PDB entry 7NV0 | electron microscopy, 3.40 A resolution | chains A and D of the 6 polymer chains in the assembly

Chain A:
Name: DNA polymerase kappa
From: Homo sapiens
Notes: EC 2.7.7.7
UniProtKB: Q9UBT6 (POLK_HUMAN); residues 1-870 here = UniProt positions 1-870
Amino-acid sequence (870 residues; numbered 1 to 870; the number before each row is that of its first residue):
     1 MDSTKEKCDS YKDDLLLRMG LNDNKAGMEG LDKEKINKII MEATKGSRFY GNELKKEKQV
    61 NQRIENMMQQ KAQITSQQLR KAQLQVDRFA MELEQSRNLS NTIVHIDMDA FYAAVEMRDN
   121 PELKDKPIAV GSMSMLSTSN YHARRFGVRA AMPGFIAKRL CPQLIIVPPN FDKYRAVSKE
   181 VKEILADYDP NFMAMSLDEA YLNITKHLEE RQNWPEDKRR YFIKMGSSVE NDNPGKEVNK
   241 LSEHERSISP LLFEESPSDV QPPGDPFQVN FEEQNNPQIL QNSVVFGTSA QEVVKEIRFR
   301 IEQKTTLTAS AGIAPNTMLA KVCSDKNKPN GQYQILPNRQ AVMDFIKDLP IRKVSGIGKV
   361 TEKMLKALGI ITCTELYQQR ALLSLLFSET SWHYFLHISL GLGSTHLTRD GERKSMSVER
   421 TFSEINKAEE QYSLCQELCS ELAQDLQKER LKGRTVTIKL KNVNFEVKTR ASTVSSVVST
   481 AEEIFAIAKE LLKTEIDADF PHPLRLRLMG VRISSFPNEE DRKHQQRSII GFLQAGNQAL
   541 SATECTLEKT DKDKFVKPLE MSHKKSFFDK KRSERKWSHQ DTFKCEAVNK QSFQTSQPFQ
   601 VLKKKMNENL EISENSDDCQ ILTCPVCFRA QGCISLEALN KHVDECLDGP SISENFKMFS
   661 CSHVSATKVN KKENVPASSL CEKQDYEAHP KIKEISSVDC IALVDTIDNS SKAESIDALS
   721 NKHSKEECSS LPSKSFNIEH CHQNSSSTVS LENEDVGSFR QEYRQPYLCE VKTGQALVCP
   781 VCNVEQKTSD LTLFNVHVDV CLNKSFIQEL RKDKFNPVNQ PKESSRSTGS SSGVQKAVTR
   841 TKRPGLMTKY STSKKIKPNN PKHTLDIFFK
Disordered / not traced: 1-44, 225-281, 409-411, 535-870
UniProt features mapped onto this chain:
  - zinc finger: Ile621 to Ser651 (UBZ4-type 1), Ala776 to Phe806 (UBZ4-type 2)
  - binding site (Mg(2+)): Asp107, Asp198, Glu199
  - binding site (Zn(2+)): Cys624, Cys627, His642, Cys646, Cys779, Cys782, His797, Cys801
  - mutagenesis: Asp198 (D198A: Loss of DNA polymerase activity; when associated with A-199), Glu199 (E199A: Loss of DNA polymerase activity; when associated with D-198)
Small-molecule neighbours: dTTP (TTP): Asp107, Met108, Asp109, Ala110, Phe111, Tyr112, Ala113, Ser137, Thr138, Tyr141, Arg144, Ala150, Asp198, Lys328
What the authors report for this chain:
  - conformationally variable residues (order/disorder transition): Pro517 to Gln534
  - binding site for dTTP: Arg144, Lys328
  - catalytic residues: Asp107, Asp198, Glu199
  - binding site for DNA Template: Ser47, Phe49

Chain D:
Name: Proliferating cell nuclear antigen
From: Homo sapiens
UniProtKB: P12004 (PCNA_HUMAN); numbering as in UniProt (aligned over 1-261)
Amino-acid sequence (264 residues; numbered -2 to 261; the number before each row is that of its first residue; numbers below 1 keep their minus sign (Gly-2 is residue -2)):
    -2 GPHMFEARLV QGSILKKVLE ALKDLINEAC WDISSSGVNL QSMDSSHVSL VQLTLRSEGF
    58 DTYRCDRNLA MGVNLTSMSK ILKCAGNEDI ITLRAEDNAD TLALVFEAPN QEKVSDYEMK
   118 LMDLDVEQLG IPEQEYSCVV KMPSGEFARI CRDLSHIGDA VVISCAKDGV KFSASGELGN
   178 GNIKLSQTSN VDKEEEAVTI EMNEPVQLTF ALRYLNFFTK ATPLSSTVTL SMSADVPLVV
   238 EYKIADMGHL KYYLAPKIED EEGS
Disordered / not traced: -2 to 0, 107-108, 187-190, 256-261
Differences from the reference sequence: expression tag (-2 to 0)
UniProt features mapped onto this chain:
  - DNA-binding region: Arg61 to Lys80
  - modified residue: Lys14 (N6-acetyllysine), Lys77 (N6-acetyllysine), Lys80 (N6-acetyllysine), Tyr211 (Phosphotyrosine), Lys248 (N6-acetyllysine)
  - cross-link (Glycyl lysine isopeptide (Lys-Gly)): Lys164 (interchain with G-Cter in SUMO2), Lys254 (interchain with G-Cter in SUMO2)
  - natural variant: Ser228 (S228I: In ATLD2)
  - mutagenesis: Lys13 (K13R: Inhibits acetylation, recruitment to DNA damage sites, inducible ubiquitination and protein degradation, DNA replication and repair synthesis efficiencies, but homotrimer formation, nuclear ...), Lys14 (K14R: Inhibits acetylation, recruitment to DNA damage sites, inducible ubiquitination and protein degradation, DNA replication and repair synthesis efficiencies, but homotrimer formation, nuclear ...), Lys20 (K20R: Inhibits acetylation, recruitment to DNA damage sites, inducible ubiquitination and protein degradation, DNA replication and repair synthesis efficiencies, but homotrimer formation, nuclear ...), Met40 (M40A: Complete loss of interaction with UHRF2), Ser43 to Val45 (No effect on POLD3-binding. Impairs binding to ALKBH2), Lys77 (K77A: Inhibits recruitment to DNA damage sites, but nuclear localization is similar as the wild-type; in association with A-80 ...), Lys80 (K80A: Inhibits recruitment to DNA damage sites, but nuclear localization is similar as the wild-type; in association with A-77 ...), Gln125 to Ile128 (Strong decrease in POLD3-binding. Impairs binding to ALKBH2), Ile128 (I128A: Complete loss of interaction with UHRF2), Lys164 (K164R: Abolishes ubiquitination. No effect on interaction with SHPRH), Val188 to Lys190 (No effect on POLD3-binding. No effect on ALKBH2-binding), Tyr211 (Y211F: Alters chromatin-associated PCNA stability and its function in DNA replication and repair), 3 further mutagenesis entries in UniProt

Interface between chain A and chain D:
Contacting residue pairs - 23 pairs, chain A then chain D:
  Ser476(A) - Ser43(D)
  Ala486(A) - His44(D)  hydrogen bond (backbone-side chain)
  Ile487(A) - His44(D)
  Gln525(A) - Lys254(D)
  Gln525(A) - Ile255(D)  hydrogen bond (backbone-backbone)
  Gln526(A) - Val45(D)
  Gln526(A) - Ala208(D)
  Gln526(A) - Ala252(D)
  Arg527(A) - Ala252(D)
  Arg527(A) - Pro253(D)
  Ser528(A) - His44(D)
  Ser528(A) - Ala252(D)
  Ile529(A) - His44(D)  hydrogen bond (backbone-backbone)
  Ile529(A) - Val45(D)
  Ile529(A) - Ala252(D)  hydrophobic
  Ile530(A) - His44(D)
  Phe532(A) - Pro234(D)  hydrophobic
  Phe532(A) - Ala252(D)  hydrophobic
  Phe532(A) - Pro253(D)
  Leu533(A) - Met40(D)  hydrophobic
  Leu533(A) - Leu47(D)  hydrophobic
  Gln534(A) - Gly127(D)  hydrogen bond (backbone-backbone)
  Gln534(A) - Pro129(D)
Interface residues without a listed pair, chain A (17 interface residues in all): Lys452, Val474, Ser475, Lys523, His524
Interface residues without a listed pair, chain D (18 interface residues in all): Ser42, Leu126, Ile128, Asp232, Leu251
The authors on this interface:
  - pairs named by the authors: Ser528(A)-His44(D) (hydrogen bond), Ile529(A)-His44(D) (hydrogen bond)
  - interface residues, chain A: Pro517(A), Gln525(A), Gln526(A), Arg527(A), Ile529(A), Phe532(A), Leu533(A)
  - interface residues, chain D: Pro253(D), Ile255(D)

Summary:
17 residues of chain A and 18 residues of chain D are in contact; the contacts include 4 hydrogen bonds. Polar
pairs include Ala486(A)-His44(D), Gln525(A)-Ile255(D) and Ile529(A)-His44(D). The paper describes hydrogen
bonds between Ser528(A) and His44(D) and Ile529(A) and His44(D). From the paper: catalytic residues Asp107(A),
Asp198(A) and Glu199(A); a binding site for dTTP at Arg144(A) and Lys328(A).
Chain A is DNA polymerase kappa and chain D is Proliferating cell nuclear antigen, both from Homo sapiens; the
structure, Human Pol Kappa holoenzyme with wt PCNA, was determined by electron microscopy together with 7NV1
from the same study.
